PDB entry 7TKP | electron microscopy, 4.60 A resolution (low resolution: residue-level contacts below are approximate; hydrogen-bond / salt-bridge calls are withheld) | chains A and E of the 27 polymer chains in the assembly

[Chain A]
Protein: ATP synthase subunit alpha
Source organism: Saccharomyces cerevisiae
UniProtKB: P07251 (ATPA_YEAST); residues 1-510 here correspond to UniProt positions 36-545 (UniProt number = residue number + 35)
Amino-acid sequence (510 residues; numbered 1 to 510; the number before each row is that of its first residue):
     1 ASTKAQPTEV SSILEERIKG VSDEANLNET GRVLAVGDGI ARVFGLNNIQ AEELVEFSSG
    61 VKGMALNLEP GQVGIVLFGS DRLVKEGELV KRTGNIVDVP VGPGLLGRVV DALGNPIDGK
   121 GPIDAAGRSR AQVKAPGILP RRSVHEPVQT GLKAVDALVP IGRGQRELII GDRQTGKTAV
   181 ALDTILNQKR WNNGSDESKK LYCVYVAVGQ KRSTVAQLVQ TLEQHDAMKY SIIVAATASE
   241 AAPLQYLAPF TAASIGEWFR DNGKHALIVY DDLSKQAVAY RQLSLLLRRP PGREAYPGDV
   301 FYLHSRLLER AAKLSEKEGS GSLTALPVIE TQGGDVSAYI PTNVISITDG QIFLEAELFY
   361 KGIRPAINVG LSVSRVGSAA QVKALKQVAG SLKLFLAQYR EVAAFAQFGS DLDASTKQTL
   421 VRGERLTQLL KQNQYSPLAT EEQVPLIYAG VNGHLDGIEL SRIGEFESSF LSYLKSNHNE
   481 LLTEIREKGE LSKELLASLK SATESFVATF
Disordered / not traced: 1-8, 408-409, 510
Curated features (UniProtKB/Swiss-Prot):
  - binding site (ATP): G171 to T178
  - site: S372 (Required for activity)
  - modified residue (Phosphoserine): S22, S143

[Chain E]
Protein: ATP synthase subunit beta
Source organism: Saccharomyces cerevisiae
Notes: EC 7.1.2.2
UniProtKB: P00830 (ATPB_YEAST); residues 1-478 here correspond to UniProt positions 34-511 (UniProt number = residue number + 33)
Amino-acid sequence (478 residues; each row starts with the number of its first residue):
     1 ASAAQSTPIT GKVTAVIGAI VDVHFEQSEL PAILNALEIK TPQGKLVLEV AQHLGENTVR
    61 TIAMDGTEGL VRGEKVLDTG GPISVPVGRE TLGRIINVIG EPIDERGPIK SKLRKPIHAD
   121 PPSFAEQSTS AEILETGIKV VDLLAPYARG GKIGLFGGAG VGKTVFIQEL INNIAKAHGG
   181 FSVFTGVGER TREGNDLYRE MKETGVINLE GESKVALVFG QMNEPPGARA RVALTGLTIA
   241 EYFRDEEGQD VLLFIDNIFR FTQAGSEVSA LLGRIPSAVG YQPTLATDMG LLQERITTTK
   301 KGSVTSVQAV YVPADDLTDP APATTFAHLD ATTVLSRGIS ELGIYPAVDP LDSKSRLLDA
   361 AVVGQEHYDV ASKVQETLQT YKSLQDIIAI LGMDELSEQD KLTVERARKI QRFLSQPFAV
   421 AEVFTGIPGK LVRLKDTVAS FKAVLEGKYD NIPEHAFYMV GGIEDVVAKA EKLAAEAN
Disordered / not traced: 1-6, 476-478
Curated features (UniProtKB/Swiss-Prot):
  - binding site (ATP): G157 to T164
  - modified residue: T79 (Phosphothreonine), T204 (Phosphothreonine), S340 (Phosphoserine)

[Interface between chain A and chain E]
Residue-residue contacts - 11 pairs, chain A then chain E:
  N47(A) - R72(E)
  I49(A) - L70(E)
  I49(A) - V71(E)
  Q50(A) - G69(E)
  Q50(A) - L70(E)
  A51(A) - G69(E)
  A51(A) - L70(E)
  L68(A) - A15(E)
  L68(A) - V16(E)
  L68(A) - I17(E)
  P70(A) - T14(E)
Other interface residues (no listed pair), chain A (12 interface residues in all): L66, N67, E69, P291, G292, R293
Other interface residues (no listed pair), chain E (10 interface residues in all): E68, V279

[In short]
12 residues of chain A and 10 residues of chain E are in contact. From UniProt: 8 ATP-binding residues on
chain A; 8 ATP-binding residues on chain E.
Here chain A is ATP synthase subunit alpha and chain E is ATP synthase subunit beta, both from Saccharomyces
cerevisiae. Entry 7TKP (Yeast ATP synthase State 3catalytic(b) with 10 mM ATP backbone model) was determined
by electron microscopy, deposited together with 7TJS, 7TJT, 7TJU, 7TJV, 7TJW, 7TJX and 30 further entries.
